Entry 3EPD (electron microscopy, 9.00 A resolution (very low resolution: no residue pairs are listed; an interface is given only as per-side residue counts)); this record covers chains 2 and 3 of the 6 polymer chains in the assembly.

# Chain 2
Molecule: protein VP2
From: Human poliovirus 3
UniProt: Q8B3S0 (Q8B3S0_9ENTO); residues 6-271 here correspond to UniProt positions 75-340 (UniProt number = residue number + 69)
Chain sequence (266 residues; numbered 6 to 271; the number before each row is that of its first residue):
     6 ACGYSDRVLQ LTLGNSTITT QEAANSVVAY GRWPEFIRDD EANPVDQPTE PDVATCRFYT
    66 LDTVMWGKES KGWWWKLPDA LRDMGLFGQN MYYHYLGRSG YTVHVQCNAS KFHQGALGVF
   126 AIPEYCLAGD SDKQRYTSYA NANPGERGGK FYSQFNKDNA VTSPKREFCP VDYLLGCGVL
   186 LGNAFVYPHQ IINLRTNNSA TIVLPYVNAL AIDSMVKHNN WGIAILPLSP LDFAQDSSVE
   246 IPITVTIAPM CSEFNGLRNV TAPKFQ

# Chain 3
Molecule: protein VP3
From: Human poliovirus 3
UniProt: Q8B3S0 (Q8B3S0_9ENTO); residues 1-235 here correspond to UniProt positions 341-575 (UniProt number = residue number + 340)
Chain sequence (235 residues; row label = number of the first residue in the row):
     1 GLPVLNTPGS NQYLTSDNHQ SPCAIPEFDV TPPIDIPGEV KNMMELAEID TMIPLNLEST
    61 KRNTMDMYRV TLSDSADLSQ PILCLSLSPA FDPRLSHTML GEVLNYYTHW AGSLKFTFLF
   121 CGSMMATGKI LVAYAPPGAQ PPTSRKEAML GTHVIWDLGL QSSCTMVVPW ISNVTYRQTT
   181 QDSFTEGGYI SMFYQTRIVV PLSTPKSMSM LGFVSACNDF SVRLLRDTTH ISQSA

# How chain 2 and chain 3 interact
At this resolution (9 A) residue pairs are not listed: 17 residues of chain 2 and 22 of chain 3 lie at the interface.

# Summary
Chain 2 and chain 3 form an interface of 17 and 22 residues respectively.
Chain 2 is protein VP2 and chain 3 is protein VP3, both from Human poliovirus 3; the structure, CryoEM
structure of poliovirus receptor bound to poliovirus type 3, was determined by electron microscopy, deposited
together with 3URO, 3EPC and 3EPF.
